PDB entry 5TGU | X-ray diffraction, 2.35 A resolution | chains C and F of the 6 polymer chains in the assembly

Chain C:
Molecule: Hemagglutinin HA1 chain
Source organism: Influenza A virus
UniProt: A0A0J9X252 (A0A0J9X252_9INFA); the construct lacks a stretch of the UniProt sequence and is renumbered around it, so the offset changes along the chain: 7-129 = UniProt 1-123; 130-158 = UniProt 125-153; 159-263 = UniProt 156-260; 265-276 = UniProt 261-272; 1 more segments
Sequence (323 residues; each row starts with the number of its first residue; note: 1 number in that range is skipped by the numbering (no residue carries it; nothing is unmodelled there); a row labelled like 158A-158B holds insertion residues (158A, then the next letters in order)):
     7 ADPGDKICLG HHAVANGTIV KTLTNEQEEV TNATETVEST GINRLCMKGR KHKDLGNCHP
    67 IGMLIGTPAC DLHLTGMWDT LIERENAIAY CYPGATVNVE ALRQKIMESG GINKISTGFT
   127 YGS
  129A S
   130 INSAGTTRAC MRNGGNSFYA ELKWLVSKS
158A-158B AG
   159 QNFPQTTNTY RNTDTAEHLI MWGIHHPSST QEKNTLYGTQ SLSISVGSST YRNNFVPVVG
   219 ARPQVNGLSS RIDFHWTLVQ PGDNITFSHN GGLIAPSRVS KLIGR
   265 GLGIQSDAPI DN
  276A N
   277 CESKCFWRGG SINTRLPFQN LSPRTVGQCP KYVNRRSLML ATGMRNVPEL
Disordered / not traced: 7-10
Disulfides: Cys-52/Cys-277, Cys-64/Cys-76, Cys-97/Cys-139, Cys-281/Cys-305
Covalent attachments: N-acetylglucosamine (NAG) linked to Asn-38, Asn-242
Sequence notes: engineered mutation Ala-158A (Lys154 in A0A0J9X252), Thr-193 (Asp190 in A0A0J9X252), Leu-226 (Gln223 in A0A0J9X252), Ser-228 (Gly225 in A0A0J9X252)
From the paper describing this entry:
  - binding site for N-acetyl-alpha-neuraminic acid: Tyr-98, Trp-153
  - binding site for beta-D-galactopyranose: Arg-137, Gly-225, Leu-226
  - specificity-determining residues: Leu-226
  - mutagenesis - Q226L/G228S, G228S: abolished binding to alpha2-3 sialosides
  - mutagenesis - Q226L/G228S: unchanged binding to human-type alpha2-6 receptors

Chain F:
Molecule: Hemagglutinin HA2 chain
Source organism: Influenza A virus
UniProt: A0A0J9X253 (A0A0J9X253_9INFA); residues 2-174 here = UniProt positions 2-174
Sequence (180 residues; row label = number of the first residue in the row):
     2 LFGAIAGFLE NGWEGMVDGW YGFRHQNAQG TGQAADYKST QAAIDQITGK LNRLVEKTNT
    62 EFESIESEFS EIEHQIGNVI NWTKDSITDI WTYQAELLVA MENQHTIDMA DSEMLNLYER
   122 VRKQLRQNAE EDGKGCFEIY HACDDSCMES IRNNTYDHSQ YREEALLNRL NINSGRLVPR
Disordered / not traced: 173-181
Disulfides: Cys-144/Cys-148
Sequence notes: expression tag (175-181)

Chain C / chain F interface:
Pairs across the interface (11; chain C residue first):
  Thr-28(C) / Arg-54(F)
  Leu-29(C) / Gly-50(F)
  Leu-29(C) / Lys-51(F)
  Leu-29(C) / Arg-54(F)
  Leu-29(C) / Glu-103(F)
  Thr-30(C) / Gln-47(F)
  Thr-30(C) / Gly-50(F)
  Thr-30(C) / Lys-51(F)
  Asn-310(C) / Thr-61(F)
  Arg-311(C) / Glu-57(F)  salt bridge
  Arg-311(C) / Thr-59(F)  hydrogen bond
Other interface residues (no listed pair), chain C (6 interface residues in all): Glu-32
Other interface residues (no listed pair), chain F (11 interface residues in all): Asn-53, Met-102, His-106

Overview:
The interface between chain C and chain F involves 6 residues on one side and 11 on the other, with 1 hydrogen
bond and 1 salt bridge. Polar pairs include Arg-311(C)/Glu-57(F) and Arg-311(C)/Thr-59(F). The paper reports a
binding site for beta-D-galactopyranose at Arg-137(C), Gly-225(C) and Leu-226(C); Q226L/G228S and G228S of
chain C abolish binding to alpha2-3 sialosides.
Chain C is Hemagglutinin HA1 chain and chain F is Hemagglutinin HA2 chain, both from Influenza A virus; the
structure, Crystal structure of H10 hemagglutinin mutant (K158aA-D193T-Q226L-G228S) from Jiangxi-Donghu (2013)
H10N8 influenza virus in complex with ..., was determined by X-ray diffraction, deposited together with 5TGO,
5TGV, 5TH0, 5TH1, 5THB, 5THC and 5THF.
